Entry 6OEO (electron microscopy, 3.69 A resolution); this record covers chains B and F of the 9 polymer chains in the assembly.

[Chain B]
Molecule: V(D)J recombination-activating protein 2
From: Mus musculus
UniProtKB: P21784 (RAG2_MOUSE); numbering as in UniProt (aligned over 1-527)
Chain sequence (527 residues; row label = number of the first residue in the row):
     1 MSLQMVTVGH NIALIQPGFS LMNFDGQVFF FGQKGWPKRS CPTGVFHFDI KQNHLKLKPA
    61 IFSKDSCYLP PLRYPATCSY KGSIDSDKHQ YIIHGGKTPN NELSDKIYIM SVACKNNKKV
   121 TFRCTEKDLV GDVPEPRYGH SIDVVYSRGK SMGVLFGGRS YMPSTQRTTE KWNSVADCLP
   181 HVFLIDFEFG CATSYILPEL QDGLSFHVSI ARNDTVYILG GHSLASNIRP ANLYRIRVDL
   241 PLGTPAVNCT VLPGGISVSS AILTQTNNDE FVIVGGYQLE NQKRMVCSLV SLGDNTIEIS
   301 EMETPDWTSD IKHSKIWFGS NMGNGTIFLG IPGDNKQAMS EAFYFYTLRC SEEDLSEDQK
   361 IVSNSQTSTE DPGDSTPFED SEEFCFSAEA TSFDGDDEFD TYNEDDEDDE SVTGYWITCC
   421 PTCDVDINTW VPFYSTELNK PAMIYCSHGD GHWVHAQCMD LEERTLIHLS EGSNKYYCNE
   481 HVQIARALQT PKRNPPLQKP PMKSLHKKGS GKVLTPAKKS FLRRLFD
Not modelled in the structure: 83-87, 352-527
UniProt features mapped onto this chain:
  - zinc finger: Trp416 to Ile484 (PHD-type)
  - binding site (Zn(2+)): Cys419, Cys423, Cys446, His452, His455, Cys458, Cys478, His481
  - mutagenesis: Asp128 (D128N: Does not affect the endonuclease activity of the RAG complex), Glu199 (E199Q: Does not affect the endonuclease activity of the RAG complex), Asp202 (D202N: Does not affect the endonuclease activity of the RAG complex), Glu280 (E280Q: Does not affect the endonuclease activity of the RAG complex), Asp310 (D310N: Does not affect the endonuclease activity of the RAG complex), Asp358 (D358N: Does not affect the endonuclease activity of the RAG complex), Asp374 (D374N: Does not affect the endonuclease activity of the RAG complex), Tyr402 (Y402A: Reduced interaction with histones), Asn403 (N403A: Reduced interaction with histones), Asp406 (D406A: Reduced interaction with histones), Glu407 (E407A: Reduced interaction with histones), Asp408 (D408A: Induces a slight reduction in V(D)J recombination without affecting interaction with histones), 7 further mutagenesis entries in UniProt

[Chain F]
Molecule: 50-nt DNA strand
Sequence (50 nucleotides; each row starts with the number of its first residue):
     1 CGGGTTTTTG TTAAGGGCTG TATCACTGTG TAAGACAGGC CAGATCCAGG
Not modelled in the structure: 47-50

[How chain B and chain F interact]
Contacting residue pairs (4):
  Lys38(B) with DG34(F), phosphate contact
  Arg39(B) with DA35(F), hydrogen bond to the phosphate; DC36(F), salt bridge to the phosphate
  Ser40(B) with DA35(F), phosphate contact
Also at the interface, not in a pair above, chain B (4 interface residues in all): Asn117
Also at the interface, not in a pair above, chain F (4 interface residues in all): DT45

[Summary]
Chain B and chain F each contribute 4 residues to their interface; the contacts include 1 hydrogen bond and 1
salt bridge. Polar contacts include Arg39(B)-DA35(F) and Arg39(B)-DC36(F). From UniProt: 8 Zn2+-binding
residues and 19 mutagenesis sites on chain B.
Chain B is V(D)J recombination-activating protein 2 (Mus musculus) and chain F is a 50-nt DNA strand; the
structure, Cryo-EM structure of mouse RAG1/2 NFC complex (DNA1), was determined by electron microscopy,
deposited together with 6OEM, 6OEN, 6OEP, 6OEQ, 6OER and 6V0V.
